5IWP - chain A; structure by X-ray diffraction, 3.65 A resolution.

# Chain A
Protein: Transient receptor potential cation channel subfamily V member 6
From: Rattus norvegicus
Reference sequence: Q9R186 (TRPV6_RAT); residues 1-669 here correspond to UniProt positions 41-709 (UniProt number = residue number + 40)
Amino-acid sequence (672 residues; numbered 1 to 672; the number before each row is that of its first residue):
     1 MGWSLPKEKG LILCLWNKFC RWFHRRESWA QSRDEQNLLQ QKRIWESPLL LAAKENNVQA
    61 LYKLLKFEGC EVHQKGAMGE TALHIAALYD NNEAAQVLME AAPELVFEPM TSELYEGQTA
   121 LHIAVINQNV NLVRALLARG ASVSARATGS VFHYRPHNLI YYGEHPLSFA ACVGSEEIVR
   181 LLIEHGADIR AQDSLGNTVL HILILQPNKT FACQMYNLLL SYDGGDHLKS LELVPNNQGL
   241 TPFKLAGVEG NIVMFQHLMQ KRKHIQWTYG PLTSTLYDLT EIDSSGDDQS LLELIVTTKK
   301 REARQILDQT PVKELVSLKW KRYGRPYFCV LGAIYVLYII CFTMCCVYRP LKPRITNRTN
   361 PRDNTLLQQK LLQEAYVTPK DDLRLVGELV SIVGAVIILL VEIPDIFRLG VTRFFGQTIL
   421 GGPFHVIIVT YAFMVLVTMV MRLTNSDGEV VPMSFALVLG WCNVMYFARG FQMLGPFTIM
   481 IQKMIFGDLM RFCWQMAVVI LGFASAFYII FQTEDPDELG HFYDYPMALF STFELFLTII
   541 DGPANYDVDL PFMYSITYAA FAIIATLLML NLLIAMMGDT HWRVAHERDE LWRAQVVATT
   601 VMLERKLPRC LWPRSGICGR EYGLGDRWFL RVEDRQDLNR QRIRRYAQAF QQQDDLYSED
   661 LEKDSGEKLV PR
Disordered / not traced: 1-26, 409-416, 471-482, 638-672
Construct notes: engineered mutation Tyr-62 (Ile102 in Q9R186), Asn-92 (Leu132 in Q9R186), Gln-96 (Met136 in Q9R186), Gln-495 (Leu535 in Q9R186); expression tag (670-672)
Bound ions: Ca2+ near Asp-541 (its only coordinating residue here)
Ligand contacts: D-desthiobiotin (DTB; 6-(5-methyl-2-oxo-imidazolidin-4-yl)-hexanoic acid): Arg-33, Asn-37, Gln-40, Leu-88, Met-110, Tyr-115, Gln-118, Val-151, Phe-152, Asn-158, Leu-159, Ile-160, Trp-267, Tyr-269, Leu-272, Glu-633
Reported in the primary citation:
  - Ca2+ coordination: Asp-541
  - Ca2+ coordination through a water molecule: Thr-538
  - post-translational modification sites: Asn-357 (citing earlier work)
  - specificity-determining residues: Asp-541 (citing earlier work)
  - mutagenesis - L495Q: increased expression

# Overview
Bound to chain A: D-desthiobiotin. From the paper: L495Q increases expression; Ca2+ coordination by Asp-541.
Chain A is Transient receptor potential cation channel subfamily V member 6 (Rattus norvegicus); the
structure, Structure of Transient Receptor Potential (TRP) channel TRPV6 in the presence of calcium, was
determined by X-ray diffraction together with 5IWK, 5IWR and 5IWT from the same study.
